PDB entry 3M2U | X-ray diffraction, 1.40 A resolution | chains D and F of the 6 polymer chains in the assembly

[Chain D]
Molecule: Methyl-coenzyme M reductase I subunit alpha
Source organism: Methanothermobacter marburgensis
Notes: EC 2.8.4.1
UniProt: P11558 (MCRA_METTM); residues 2-550 here = UniProt positions 2-550
Amino-acid sequence (549 residues; each row starts with the number of its first residue):
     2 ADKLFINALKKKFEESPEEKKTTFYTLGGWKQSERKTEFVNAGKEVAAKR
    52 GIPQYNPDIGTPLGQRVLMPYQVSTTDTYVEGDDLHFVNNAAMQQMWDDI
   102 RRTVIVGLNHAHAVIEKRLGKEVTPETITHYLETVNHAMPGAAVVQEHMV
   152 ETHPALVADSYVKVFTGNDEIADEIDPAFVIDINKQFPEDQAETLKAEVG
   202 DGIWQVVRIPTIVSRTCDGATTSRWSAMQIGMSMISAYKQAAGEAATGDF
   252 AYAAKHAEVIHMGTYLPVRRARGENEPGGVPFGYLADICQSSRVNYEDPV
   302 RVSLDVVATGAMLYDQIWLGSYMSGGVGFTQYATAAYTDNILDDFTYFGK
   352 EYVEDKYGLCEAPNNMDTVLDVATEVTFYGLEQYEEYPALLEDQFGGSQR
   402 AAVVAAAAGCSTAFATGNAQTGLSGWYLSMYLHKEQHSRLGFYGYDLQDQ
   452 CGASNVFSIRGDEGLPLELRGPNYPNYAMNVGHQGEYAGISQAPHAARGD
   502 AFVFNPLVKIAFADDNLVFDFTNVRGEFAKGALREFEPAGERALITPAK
Disordered / not traced: 550
Modified positions: H257 (n1-methylated histidine; MHS); R271 (5-methyl-arginine; AGM); Q400 (2-methyl-glutamine; MGN); G445 (thioglycin; GL3); C452 (s-methylcysteine; SMC)
Bound ions: factor 430 Ni: Q147 (together with 1-thioethanesulfonic acid); Mg2+ near E175 (its only coordinating residue here)
Residues lining bound ligands:
  - 1-thioethanesulfonic acid (COM): Y333, F443, Y444, G445
  - factor 430 (F43), molecule 1: A143, A144, V145, V146, Q147, M150, V151, M229, Q230, M233, I236, A243, G244
  - factor 430 (F43), molecule 2: G326, G327, V328, G329, F330, T331, Q332, Y333, F396, G397, G398, Q400, G442, F443
  - Coenzyme B / TXZ, molecule 1: R225, K256, H257
  - Coenzyme B / TXZ, molecule 2: R270, R271, L320, M324, S325, F330, F443, A479, M480, N481, V482
  - Zn2+ (ZN): R102, S215, R216, C218
Swiss-Prot annotation at these positions:
  - binding site (coenzyme F430): Q147
  - binding site (coenzyme B): R225, K256, H257, R270
  - binding site (coenzyme M): Y333, Y444
  - modified residue: H257 (Pros-methylhistidine), R271 (5-methylarginine), G445 (1-thioglycine), D450 (Z: -2,3-didehydroaspartate), C452 (S-methylcysteine)

[Chain F]
Molecule: Methyl-coenzyme M reductase I subunit gamma
Source organism: Methanothermobacter marburgensis
Notes: EC 2.8.4.1
UniProt: P11562 (MCRG_METTM); residues 2-249 here = UniProt positions 2-249
Amino-acid sequence (248 residues; row label = number of the first residue in the row):
     2 AQYYPGTTKVAQNRRNFCNPEYELEKLREISDEDVVKILGHRAPGEEYPS
    52 VHPPLEEMDEPEDAIREMVEPIDGAKAGDRVRYIQFTDSMYFAPAQPYVR
   102 SRAYLCRYRGADAGTLSGRQIIETRERDLEKISKELLETEFFDPARSGVR
   152 GKSVHGHSLRLDEDGMMFDMLRRQIYNKDTGRVEMVKNQIGDELDEPVDL
   202 GEPLDEETLMEKTTIYRVDGEAYRDDVEAVEIMQRIHVLRSQGGFNLE
Disordered / not traced: 248-249
Bound ions: Mg2+ near E30 (its only coordinating residue here)
Residues lining bound ligands: factor 430 (F43): L117, S118, G119, R120, K153, S154, V155, H156, G157, H158
Swiss-Prot annotation at these positions:
  - binding site (coenzyme M): R120

[Interface between chain D and chain F]
Contacting residue pairs (108):
  F14(D) - R161(F)
  E16(D) - R161(F)  salt bridge
  E20(D) - R161(F)
  K21(D) - R161(F)
  K21(D) - L162(F)  hydrogen bond (backbone-backbone)
  K21(D) - D220(F)  salt bridge
  K22(D) - L162(F)
  K22(D) - D163(F)
  K22(D) - E164(F)  hydrogen bond (side chain-backbone)
  T23(D) - R161(F)
  T23(D) - L162(F)  hydrogen bond (backbone-backbone)
  T23(D) - D163(F)
  T23(D) - E164(F)
  T24(D) - E164(F)
  F25(D) - R161(F)
  F25(D) - F169(F)  hydrophobic
  Y26(D) - F169(F)
  Y26(D) - D170(F)  hydrogen bond (side chain-backbone)
  Y26(D) - R173(F)
  T62(D) - K153(F)
  T62(D) - S154(F)
  T62(D) - M171(F)
  T62(D) - L172(F)
  P63(D) - M171(F)
  L64(D) - M171(F)
  Q66(D) - F169(F)
  Q66(D) - M171(F)
  R67(D) - H156(F)  hydrogen bond
  R67(D) - L160(F)
  R67(D) - F169(F)
  M367(D) - H238(F)
  M367(D) - V239(F)  hydrophobic
  M367(D) - S242(F)
  L371(D) - Q235(F)
  T375(D) - Q235(F)  hydrogen bond
  E376(D) - R225(F)  salt bridge
  F379(D) - Y224(F)  hydrophobic
  F379(D) - R225(F)
  E383(D) - V219(F)
  E383(D) - R225(F)  salt bridge
  E386(D) - Y217(F)
  E386(D) - R218(F)  hydrogen bond (backbone-side chain)
  E386(D) - V219(F)  hydrogen bond (side chain-backbone)
  E387(D) - V219(F)
  P389(D) - Y92(F)
  P389(D) - R161(F)
  L392(D) - M91(F)  hydrophobic
  L392(D) - Y92(F)
  L392(D) - S159(F)
  E393(D) - S159(F)  hydrogen bond (backbone-backbone)
  E393(D) - L160(F)
  E393(D) - R161(F)  salt bridge
  F396(D) - H156(F)
  F396(D) - H158(F)
  F396(D) - S159(F)  hydrogen bond (backbone-side chain)
  G398(D) - S118(F)  hydrogen bond (backbone-side chain)
  R401(D) - M91(F)
  R401(D) - H158(F)  hydrogen bond
  R401(D) - S159(F)
  S425(D) - H238(F)  hydrogen bond
  L429(D) - H238(F)
  Y432(D) - M234(F)
  Y432(D) - H238(F)
  Y432(D) - R241(F)  hydrogen bond
  L433(D) - Y224(F)
  K435(D) - Y99(F)
  K435(D) - R103(F)
  E436(D) - Y5(F)  hydrogen bond
  E436(D) - R15(F)  salt bridge
  E436(D) - R103(F)  salt bridge
  E436(D) - Y217(F)
  E436(D) - Y224(F)
  E436(D) - M234(F)
  Q437(D) - R15(F)
  Q437(D) - Y217(F)  hydrogen bond (backbone-backbone)
  Q437(D) - Y224(F)
  H438(D) - M91(F)
  H438(D) - I216(F)
  H438(D) - Y217(F)
  S439(D) - R15(F)
  S439(D) - Q97(F)
  S439(D) - P98(F)
  S439(D) - Y99(F)  hydrogen bond (backbone-backbone)
  S439(D) - V100(F)  hydrogen bond (side chain-backbone)
  R440(D) - D89(F)  hydrogen bond (side chain-backbone)
  R440(D) - M91(F)
  R440(D) - Q97(F)  hydrogen bond
  R440(D) - P98(F)
  R440(D) - Y99(F)
  R440(D) - S118(F)  hydrogen bond (side chain-backbone)
  R440(D) - H158(F)
  R440(D) - I216(F)
  L441(D) - Y99(F)
  L441(D) - S118(F)
  G442(D) - L117(F)
  G442(D) - S118(F)  hydrogen bond (backbone-backbone)
  Y444(D) - G115(F)
  Y444(D) - T116(F)
  Y444(D) - L117(F)
  D447(D) - Y99(F)
  Q451(D) - R241(F)  hydrogen bond
  A454(D) - H238(F)
  A454(D) - R241(F)
  A454(D) - S242(F)
  S455(D) - R241(F)
  S455(D) - G245(F)
  F458(D) - F246(F)
  S459(D) - G245(F)
Other interface residues (no listed pair), chain D (52 interface residues in all): V370, A390, G397, Y428, F443
Other interface residues (no listed pair), chain F (50 interface residues in all): F93, I122, G166, M168, V231, G244

[In short]
Chain D and chain F form an interface of 52 and 50 residues respectively, with 23 hydrogen bonds and 7 salt
bridges. Polar pairs include E16(D)-R161(F), K21(D)-D220(F) and E376(D)-R225(F). One factor 430 molecule is
bound between chain D and chain F.
Here chain D is Methyl-coenzyme M reductase I subunit alpha and chain F is Methyl-coenzyme M reductase I
subunit gamma, both from Methanothermobacter marburgensis. Entry 3M2U (Structural Insight into Methyl-Coenzyme
M Reductase Chemistry using Coenzyme B Analogues) was determined by X-ray diffraction (same publication as
3M1V, 3M2R, 3M2V, 3M30 and 3M32).
